Entry 7Y81 (electron microscopy, 2.54 A resolution); this record covers chains A and C of the 3 polymer chains in the assembly.

[Chain A]
Name: RAMP superfamily protein
Source organism: Candidatus Scalindua brodae
Reference sequence: A0A0B0EGF3 (A0A0B0EGF3_9BACT); residues 6-1722 here correspond to UniProt positions 1-1717 (UniProt number = residue number - 5)
Amino-acid sequence (1728 residues; each row starts with the number of its first residue; numbers below 1 keep their minus sign (Met-5 is residue -5)):
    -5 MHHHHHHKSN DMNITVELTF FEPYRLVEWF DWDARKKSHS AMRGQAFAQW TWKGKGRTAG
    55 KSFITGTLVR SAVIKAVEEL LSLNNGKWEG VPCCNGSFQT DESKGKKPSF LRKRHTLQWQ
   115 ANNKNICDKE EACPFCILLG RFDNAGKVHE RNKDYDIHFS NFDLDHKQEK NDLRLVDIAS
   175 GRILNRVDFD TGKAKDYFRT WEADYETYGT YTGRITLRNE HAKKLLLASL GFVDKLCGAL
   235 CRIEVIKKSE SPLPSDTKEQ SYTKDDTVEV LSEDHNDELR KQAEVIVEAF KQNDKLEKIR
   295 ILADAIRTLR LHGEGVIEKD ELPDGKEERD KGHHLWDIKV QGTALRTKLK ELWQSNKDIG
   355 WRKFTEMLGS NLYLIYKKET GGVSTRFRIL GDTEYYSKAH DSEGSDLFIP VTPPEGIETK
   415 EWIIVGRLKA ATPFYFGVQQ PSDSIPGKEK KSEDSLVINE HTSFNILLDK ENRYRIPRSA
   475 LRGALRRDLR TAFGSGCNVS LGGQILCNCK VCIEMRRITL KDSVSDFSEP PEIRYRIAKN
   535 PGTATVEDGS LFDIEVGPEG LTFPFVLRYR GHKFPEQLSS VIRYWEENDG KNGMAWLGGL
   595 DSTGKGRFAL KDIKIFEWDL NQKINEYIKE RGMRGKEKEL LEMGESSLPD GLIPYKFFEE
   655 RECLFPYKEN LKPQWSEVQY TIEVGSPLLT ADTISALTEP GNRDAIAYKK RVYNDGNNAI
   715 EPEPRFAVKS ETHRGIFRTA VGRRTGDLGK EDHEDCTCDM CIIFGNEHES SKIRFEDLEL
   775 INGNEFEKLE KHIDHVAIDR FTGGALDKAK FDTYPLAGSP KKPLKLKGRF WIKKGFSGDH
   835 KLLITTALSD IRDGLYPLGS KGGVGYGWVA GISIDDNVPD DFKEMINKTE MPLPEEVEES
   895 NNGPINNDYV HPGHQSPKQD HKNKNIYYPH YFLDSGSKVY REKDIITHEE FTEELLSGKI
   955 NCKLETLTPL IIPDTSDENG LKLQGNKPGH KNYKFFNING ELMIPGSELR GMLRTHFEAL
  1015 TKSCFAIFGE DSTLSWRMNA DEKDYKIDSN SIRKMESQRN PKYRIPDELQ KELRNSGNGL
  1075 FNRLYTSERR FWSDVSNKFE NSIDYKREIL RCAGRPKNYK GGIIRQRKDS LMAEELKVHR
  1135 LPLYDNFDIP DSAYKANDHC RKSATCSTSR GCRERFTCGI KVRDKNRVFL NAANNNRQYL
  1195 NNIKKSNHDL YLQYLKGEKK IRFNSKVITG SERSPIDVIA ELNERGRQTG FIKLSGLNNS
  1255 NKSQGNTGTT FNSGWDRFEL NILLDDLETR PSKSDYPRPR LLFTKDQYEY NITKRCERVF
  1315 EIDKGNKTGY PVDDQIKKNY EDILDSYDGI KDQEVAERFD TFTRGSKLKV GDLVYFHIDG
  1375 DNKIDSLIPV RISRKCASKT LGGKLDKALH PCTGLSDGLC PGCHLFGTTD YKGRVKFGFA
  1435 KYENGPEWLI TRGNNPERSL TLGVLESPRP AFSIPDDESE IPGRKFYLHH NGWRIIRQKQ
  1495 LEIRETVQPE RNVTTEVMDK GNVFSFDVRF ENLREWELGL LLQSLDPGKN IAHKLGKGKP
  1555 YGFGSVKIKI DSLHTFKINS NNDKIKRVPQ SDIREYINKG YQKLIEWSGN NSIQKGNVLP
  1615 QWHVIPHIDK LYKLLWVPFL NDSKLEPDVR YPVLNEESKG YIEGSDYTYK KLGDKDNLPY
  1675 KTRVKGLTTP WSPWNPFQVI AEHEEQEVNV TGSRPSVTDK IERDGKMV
Unresolved in the structure: -5 to 5, 161-165, 241-267, 375-386, 392-398, 444-450, 873-898, 1030-1390, 1572-1578, 1604-1612, 1690-1722
Sequence notes: initiating methionine (-5); expression tag (-4 to 5)
Metal / ion sites: Zn2+ site 1: Cys88, Cys121, Cys127, Cys130; Mg2+: Gly134, Asp137, Ala139 (shared with 1 residue of chain B); Zn2+ site 2: Cys491, Cys501, Cys503, Cys506; Zn2+ site 3: His747, Cys750, Cys752, Cys755; Zn2+ site 4: Cys1018, Cys1406, Cys1414, Cys1417
Reported in the primary citation:
  - mutagenesis - D298A, D547A, D698A: abolished catalytic activity
  - catalytic residues: Asp298, Lys320, Lys371, Asp547, Asp698 (proposed by the authors, not directly observed)

[Chain C]
Molecule: Non-self RNA target
Sequence (56 nucleotides; each row starts with the number of its first residue; numbers below 1 keep their minus sign (C-20 is residue -20)):
   -20 CUCUAGUAAC AGCCGUGGAG UCCGGGGCAG AAAAUUGGCA UGGCACUGUA AUUCAG
Unresolved in the structure: -20 to -1, 19-35

[Chain A / chain C interface]
Residue-residue contacts (59; chain A residue first):
  Lys187(A) with C18(C), hydrogen bond to the base
  Glu291(A) with A11(C), phosphate contact
  Lys292(A) with A10(C), salt bridge to the phosphate
  Arg294(A) with U14(C), hydrogen bond to the sugar; U15(C), salt bridge to the phosphate
  Ile295(A) with U14(C), base contact
  Lys320(A) with A8(C), hydrogen bond to the sugar; G9(C), salt bridge to the phosphate
  Glu322(A) with A8(C), hydrogen bond to the base
  Arg323(A) with A8(C), salt bridge to the phosphate; G9(C), salt bridge to the phosphate
  Lys325(A) with A8(C), salt bridge to the phosphate
  His328(A) with G9(C), sugar contact
  Tyr367(A) with U15(C), hydrogen bond to the phosphate
  Lys371(A) with U15(C), salt bridge to the phosphate
  Glu454(A) with U15(C), phosphate contact
  Ser457(A) with U15(C), base contact
  Phe458(A) with U15(C), base contact
  Val540(A) with A13(C), base contact
  Glu541(A) with A13(C), hydrogen bond to the sugar
  Asp542(A) with A13(C), sugar contact
  Gly543(A) with A13(C), hydrogen bond to the sugar; U14(C), phosphate contact; U15(C), hydrogen bond to the sugar
  Ser544(A) with A13(C), sugar contact; U15(C), base contact
  Leu545(A) with A13(C), base contact; U14(C), sugar contact; U15(C), sugar contact
  Phe546(A) with U15(C), base contact
  Asp698(A) with G9(C), phosphate contact
  Glu748(A) with C18(C), sugar contact
  Glu761(A) with G17(C), hydrogen bond to the sugar; C18(C), sugar contact
  His762(A) with C18(C), hydrogen bond to the sugar
  Ala799(A) with G6(C), base contact; C7(C), base contact
  Leu800(A) with C7(C), hydrogen bond to the sugar
  Asp801(A) with C7(C), hydrogen bond to the sugar
  Lys802(A) with C7(C), hydrogen bond to the sugar; A8(C), phosphate contact; G9(C), hydrogen bond to the sugar; A10(C), sugar contact
  Ala803(A) with C7(C), sugar contact; G9(C), base contact
  Lys804(A) with C7(C), base contact; A8(C), sugar contact; G9(C), sugar contact
  Phe805(A) with G9(C), base contact
  Thr1423(A) with A11(C), base contact
  Leu1459(A) with G5(C), hydrogen bond to the base
  Glu1460(A) with G4(C), base contact; G5(C), base contact
  Ser1461(A) with G5(C), hydrogen bond to the base; G6(C), base contact
  Gln1502(A) with G4(C), hydrogen bond to the phosphate
  Arg1505(A) with G4(C), salt bridge to the phosphate; G5(C), salt bridge to the phosphate
  Leu1648(A) with G3(C), base contact
Also at the interface, not in a pair above, chain A (46 interface residues in all): Asp298, Tyr370, Ile452, Ile531, Val1458, Arg1463
Also at the interface, not in a pair above, chain C (16 interface residues in all): A12, G16

[Summary]
46 residues of chain A and 16 residues of chain C are in contact; the contacts include 17 hydrogen bonds and 9
salt bridges. Polar pairs include Lys187(A)-C18(C), Glu322(A)-A8(C) and Leu1459(A)-G5(C). From the paper:
catalytic residues Asp298(A), Lys320(A) and Lys371(A) among others; D298A, D547A and D698A of chain A abolish
catalytic activity.
Chain A is RAMP superfamily protein (Candidatus Scalindua brodae) and chain C is Non-self RNA target; the
structure, CryoEM structure of type III-E CRISPR Craspase gRAMP-crRNA complex bound to non-self RNA target,
was determined by electron microscopy, deposited together with 7Y80, 7Y82, 7Y83, 7Y84 and 7Y85.
